Entry 4KVS (X-ray diffraction, 1.67 A resolution); this record covers chain A.

# Chain A
Name: Aldehyde decarbonylase
Source organism: Prochlorococcus marinus
Notes: EC 4.1.99.5
UniProtKB: Q7V6D4 (ALDEC_PROMM); residues 1-243 here = UniProt positions 1-243
Amino-acid sequence (244 residues; each row starts with the number of its first residue; numbering starts at 0):
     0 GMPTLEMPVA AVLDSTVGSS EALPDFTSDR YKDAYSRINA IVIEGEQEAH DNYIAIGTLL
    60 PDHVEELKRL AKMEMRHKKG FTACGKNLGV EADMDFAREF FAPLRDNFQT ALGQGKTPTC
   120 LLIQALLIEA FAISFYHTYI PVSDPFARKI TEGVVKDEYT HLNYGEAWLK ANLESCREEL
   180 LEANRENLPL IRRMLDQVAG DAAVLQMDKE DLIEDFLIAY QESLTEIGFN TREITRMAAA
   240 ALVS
Not modelled in the structure: 0-20, 242-243
Differences from the reference sequence: expression tag (0); engineered mutation Phe-134 (Ala in Q7V6D4)
Metal / ion sites: Fe ion site 1: Glu-45, Glu-73, His-76, Glu-157 (together with hexanoic acid); Fe ion site 2: Glu-73, Glu-128, Glu-157, His-160 (together with hexanoic acid)
Ligand contacts: hexanoic acid (6NA): Ile-40, Val-41, Gly-44, Glu-45, Ala-48, Glu-73, His-76, Phe-100, Gln-123, Ile-127, Glu-128, Phe-130, Ala-131, Tyr-135, Glu-157
Curated features (UniProtKB/Swiss-Prot):
  - binding site (Fe cation): Glu-45, Glu-73, His-76, Glu-128, His-160
From the paper describing this entry:
  - mutagenesis - A134F: abolished binding to palmitic acid
  - mutagenesis - V41Y, A134F: decreased catalytic activity on octadecanal
  - mutagenesis - A134F: increased catalytic activity on hexanal
  - mutagenesis - A134F: increased catalytic activity on butanal
  - mutagenesis - A134F: increased catalytic activity on pentanal
  - mutagenesis - V41Y: abolished binding to host-derived fatty acid ligands
  - mutagenesis - V41Y: unchanged catalytic activity on C4-10 aldehydes

# Summary
Bound to chain A: hexanoic acid. Glu-45, Glu-73, His-76 and Glu-157 coordinate Fe ion site 1. Glu-73, Glu-128,
Glu-157 and His-160 coordinate Fe ion site 2. Curated annotation (UniProt) lists 5 Fe cation-binding residues.
The paper reports that V41Y and A134F reduce catalytic activity on octadecanal; A134F abolishes binding to
palmitic acid.
Chain A is Aldehyde decarbonylase (Prochlorococcus marinus); the structure, Crystal Structure of
Prochlorococcus marinus aldehyde-deformylating oxygenase (mutant A134F), was determined by X-ray diffraction,
deposited together with 4KVQ and 4KVR.
